6BGP - chain A; structure by X-ray diffraction, 2.75 A resolution.

Chain A:
Protein: Calpain-3
Organism: Homo sapiens
Notes: EC 3.4.22.54
Reference sequence: P20807 (CAN3_HUMAN), isoform P20807-3; residue numbers follow UniProt; this construct covers 46-419
Chain sequence (382 residues; each row starts with the number of its first residue):
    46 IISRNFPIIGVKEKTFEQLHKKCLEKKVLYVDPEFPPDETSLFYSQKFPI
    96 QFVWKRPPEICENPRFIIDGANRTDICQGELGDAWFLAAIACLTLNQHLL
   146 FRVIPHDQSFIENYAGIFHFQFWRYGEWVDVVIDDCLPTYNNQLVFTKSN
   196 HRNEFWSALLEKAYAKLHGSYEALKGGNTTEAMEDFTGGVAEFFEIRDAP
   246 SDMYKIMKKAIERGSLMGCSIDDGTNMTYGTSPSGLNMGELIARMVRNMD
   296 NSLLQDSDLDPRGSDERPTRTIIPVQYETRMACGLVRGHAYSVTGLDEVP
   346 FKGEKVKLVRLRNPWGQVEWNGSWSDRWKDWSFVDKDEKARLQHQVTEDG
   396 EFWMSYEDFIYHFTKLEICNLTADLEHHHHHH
Not modelled in the structure: 46-57, 91-95, 270-321, 418-427
Sequence notes: engineered mutation Ala129 (Cys in P20807); expression tag (420-427)
Metal / ion sites: Ca2+ site 1: Ile113, Gly115, Asp120, Glu199; Ca2+ site 2: Glu364, Asp371, Thr392, Asp394, Glu396
UniProt features mapped onto this chain:
  - active site: His334, Asn358
  - natural variant: Asp77 (D77N: In LGMDR1), Ser86 (S86F: In LGMDR1), Phe93 to Lys100 (deletion: In LGMDR1), Arg118 (R118G: In LGMDR1), Cys137 (C137R: In LGMDR1), Ile162 (I162L: In LGMDR1), Leu182 (L182Q: In LGMDR1), Pro183 (P183L: In LGMDR1), Leu189 (L189P: In LGMDR1), Phe200 to Leu204 (deletion: In LGMDR1), Gly214 (G214S: In LGMDR1), Ser215 to Gly221 (deletion: In LGMDR1 and LGMDD4), 13 further natural variant entries in UniProt

In short:
Ile113, Gly115, Asp120 and Glu199 coordinate Ca2+ site 1. Glu364, Asp371, Thr392, Asp394 and Glu396 coordinate
Ca2+ site 2. Curated annotation (UniProt) lists active-site residues His334 and Asn358.
Chain A is Calpain-3 (Homo sapiens); the structure, Crystal Structure of Human Calpain-3 Protease Core
Mutant-C129A, was determined by X-ray diffraction (same publication as 6BDT, 6BJD and 6BKJ).
